Entry 3GUT (X-ray diffraction, 3.59 A resolution); this record covers chains B and X of the 6 polymer chains in the assembly.

# Chain B
Name: Nuclear factor NF-kappa-B p105 subunit
Source organism: Homo sapiens
UniProt: P19838 (NFKB1_HUMAN); residues 339-650 here correspond to UniProt positions 41-352 (UniProt number = residue number - 298)
Amino-acid sequence (312 residues; row label = number of the first residue in the row):
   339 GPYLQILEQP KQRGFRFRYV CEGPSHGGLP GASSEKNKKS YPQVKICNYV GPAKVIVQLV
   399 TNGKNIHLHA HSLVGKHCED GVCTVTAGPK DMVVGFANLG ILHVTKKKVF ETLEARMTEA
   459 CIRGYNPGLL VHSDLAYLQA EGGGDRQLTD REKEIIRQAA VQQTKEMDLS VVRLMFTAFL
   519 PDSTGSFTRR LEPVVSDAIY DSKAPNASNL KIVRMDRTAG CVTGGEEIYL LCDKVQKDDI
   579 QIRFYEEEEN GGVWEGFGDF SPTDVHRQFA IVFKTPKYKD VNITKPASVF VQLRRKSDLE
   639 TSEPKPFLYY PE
What the authors report for this chain:
  - binding site for HIV-LTR Core Forward Strand (chain X): Arg356, His364
  - binding site for HIV-LTR Core Forward Strand: Arg354
  - mutagenesis - E373DEL/K374DEL/N375DEL/K376DEL: unchanged expression

# Chain X
Molecule: HIV-LTR Core Forward Strand
Source organism: Human immunodeficiency virus
Sequence (26 nucleotides; row label = number of the first residue in the row):
     1 AGGGACTTTC CGCTGGGGAC TTTCCA

# Chain B / chain X interface
Pairs across the interface (7; chain B residue first):
  Arg354(B) with DG3(X), base contact; DG4(X), hydrogen bond to the base
  Arg356(B) with DG3(X), hydrogen bond to the base
  His364(B) with DA1(X), phosphate contact
  Gly365(B) with DA1(X), hydrogen bond to the phosphate
  Lys444(B) with DC10(X), phosphate contact
  Lys541(B) with DA5(X), base contact
Interface residues without a listed pair, chain B (10 interface residues in all): Ser363, Gly366, Lys374, Lys445
Interface residues without a listed pair, chain X (8 interface residues in all): DG2, DT9, DC11

# Summary
10 residues of chain B face 8 of chain X across their interface; the contacts include 3 hydrogen bonds. Among
the polar pairs are Arg354(B)-DG4(X), Arg356(B)-DG3(X) and Gly365(B)-DA1(X). From the paper: a binding site
for HIV-LTR Core Forward Strand (chain X) at Arg356(B) and His364(B); E373DEL/K374DEL/N375DEL/K376DEL of chain
B leave expression unchanged.
Here chain B is Nuclear factor NF-kappa-B p105 subunit (Homo sapiens) and chain X is HIV-LTR Core Forward
Strand (Human immunodeficiency virus). Entry 3GUT (Crystal structure of a higher-order complex of p50:RelA
bound to the HIV-1 LTR) was determined by X-ray diffraction.
